9L8G - chain A; structure by X-ray diffraction, 1.35 A resolution.

== Chain A ==
Molecule: Ferredoxin--NADP reductase, chloroplastic
Organism: Zea mays
Notes: EC 1.18.1.2
UniProtKB: B4G043 (B4G043_MAIZE); residues 1009-1317 here correspond to UniProt positions 73-381 (UniProt number = residue number - 936)
Sequence (309 residues; row label = number of the first residue in the row):
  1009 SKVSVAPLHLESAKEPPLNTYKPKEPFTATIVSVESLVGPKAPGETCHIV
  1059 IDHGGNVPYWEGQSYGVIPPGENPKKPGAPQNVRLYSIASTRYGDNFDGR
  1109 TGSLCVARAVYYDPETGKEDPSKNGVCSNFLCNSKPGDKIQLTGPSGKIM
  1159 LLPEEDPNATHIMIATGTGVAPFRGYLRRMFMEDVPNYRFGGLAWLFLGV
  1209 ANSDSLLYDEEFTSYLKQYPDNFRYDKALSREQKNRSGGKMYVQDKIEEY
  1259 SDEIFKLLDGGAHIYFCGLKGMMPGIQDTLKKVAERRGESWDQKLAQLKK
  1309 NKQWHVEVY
Construct notes: engineered mutation Ala1115 (Arg179 in B4G043)
Ligand contacts: FAD (flavin-adenine dinucleotide): Ser1072, Arg1092, Leu1093, Tyr1094, Ser1095, Cys1113, Val1114, Ala1115, Ala1117, Tyr1119, Lys1131, Asn1132, Gly1133, Val1134, Cys1135, Ser1136, Thr1176, Ala1179, Glu1315, Tyr1317

== Overview ==
Ligands of chain A: flavin-adenine dinucleotide.
Chain A is Ferredoxin--NADP reductase, chloroplastic (Zea mays); the structure, R115A mutant of
Ferredoxin-NADP+ reductase from maize root - Oxidized form, low X-ray dose, was determined by X-ray
diffraction (same publication as 9KKG and 9KKH).
